PDB entry 7MKA | electron microscopy, 3.54 A resolution | chains a and r of the 15 polymer chains in the assembly

Chain a:
Protein: DNA-directed RNA polymerase subunit
Organism: Saccharomyces cerevisiae
Notes: EC 2.7.7.6
Reference sequence: A0A6A5Q1P2 (A0A6A5Q1P2_YEASX); numbering as in UniProt (aligned over 1-1733)
Chain sequence (1733 residues; row label = number of the first residue in the row):
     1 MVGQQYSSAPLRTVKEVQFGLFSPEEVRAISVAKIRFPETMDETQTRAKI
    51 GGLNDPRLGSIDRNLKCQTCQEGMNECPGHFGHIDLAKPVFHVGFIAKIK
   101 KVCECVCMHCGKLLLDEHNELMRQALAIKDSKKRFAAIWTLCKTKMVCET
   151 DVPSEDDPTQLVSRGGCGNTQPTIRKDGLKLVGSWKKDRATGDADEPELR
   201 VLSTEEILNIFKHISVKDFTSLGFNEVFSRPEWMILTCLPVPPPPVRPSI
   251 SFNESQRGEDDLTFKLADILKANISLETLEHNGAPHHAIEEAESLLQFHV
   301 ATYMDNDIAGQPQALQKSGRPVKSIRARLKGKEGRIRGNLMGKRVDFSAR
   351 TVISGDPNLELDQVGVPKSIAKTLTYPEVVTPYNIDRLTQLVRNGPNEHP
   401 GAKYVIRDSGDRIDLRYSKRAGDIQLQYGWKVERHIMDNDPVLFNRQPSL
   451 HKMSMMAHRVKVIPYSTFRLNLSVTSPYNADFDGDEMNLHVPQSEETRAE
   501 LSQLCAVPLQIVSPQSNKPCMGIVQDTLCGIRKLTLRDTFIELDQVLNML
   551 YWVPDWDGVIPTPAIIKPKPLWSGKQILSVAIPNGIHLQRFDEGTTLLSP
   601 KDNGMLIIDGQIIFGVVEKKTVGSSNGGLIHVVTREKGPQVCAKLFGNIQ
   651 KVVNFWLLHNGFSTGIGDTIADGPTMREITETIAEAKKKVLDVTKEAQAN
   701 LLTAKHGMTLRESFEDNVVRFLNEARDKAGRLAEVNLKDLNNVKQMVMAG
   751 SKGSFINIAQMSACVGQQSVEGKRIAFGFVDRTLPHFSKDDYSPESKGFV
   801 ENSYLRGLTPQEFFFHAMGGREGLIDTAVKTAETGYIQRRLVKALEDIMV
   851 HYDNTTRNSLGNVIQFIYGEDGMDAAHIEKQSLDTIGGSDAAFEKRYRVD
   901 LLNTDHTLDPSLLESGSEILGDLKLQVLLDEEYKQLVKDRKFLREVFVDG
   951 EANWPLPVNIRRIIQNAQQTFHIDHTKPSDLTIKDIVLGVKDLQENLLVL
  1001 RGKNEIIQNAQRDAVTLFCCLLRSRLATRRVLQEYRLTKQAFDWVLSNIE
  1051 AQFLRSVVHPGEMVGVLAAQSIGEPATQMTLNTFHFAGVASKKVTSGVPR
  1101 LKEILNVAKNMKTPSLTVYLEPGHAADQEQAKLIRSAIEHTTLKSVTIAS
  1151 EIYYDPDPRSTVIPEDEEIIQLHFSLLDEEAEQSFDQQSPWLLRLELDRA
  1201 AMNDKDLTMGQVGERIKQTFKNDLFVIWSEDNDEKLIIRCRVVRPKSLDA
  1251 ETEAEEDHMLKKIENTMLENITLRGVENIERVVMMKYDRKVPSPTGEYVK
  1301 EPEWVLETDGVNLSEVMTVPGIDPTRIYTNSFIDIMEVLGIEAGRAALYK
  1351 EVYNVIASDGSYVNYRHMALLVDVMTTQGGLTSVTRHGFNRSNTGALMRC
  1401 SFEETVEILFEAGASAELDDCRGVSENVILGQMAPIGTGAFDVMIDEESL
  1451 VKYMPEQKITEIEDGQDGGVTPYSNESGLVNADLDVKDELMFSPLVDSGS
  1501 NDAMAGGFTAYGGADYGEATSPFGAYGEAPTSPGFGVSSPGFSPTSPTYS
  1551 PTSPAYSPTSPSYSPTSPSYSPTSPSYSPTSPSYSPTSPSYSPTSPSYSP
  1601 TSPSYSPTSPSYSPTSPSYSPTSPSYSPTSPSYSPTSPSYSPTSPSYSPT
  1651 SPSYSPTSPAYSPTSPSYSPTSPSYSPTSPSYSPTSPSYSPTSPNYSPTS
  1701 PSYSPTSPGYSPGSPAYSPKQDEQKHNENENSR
Disordered / not traced: 1, 1082-1092, 1176-1184, 1246-1253, 1455-1733
Bound ions: Zn2+ site 1: Cys67, Cys70, His80; Zn2+ site 2: Cys110, Cys148, Cys167; Mg2+ site 1: Asp481, Asp483, Asp485 (shared with C48(r) of chain r); Mg2+ site 2: Asn1393, Thr1394

Chain r:
Molecule: 16-nt RNA strand
Sequence (16 nucleotides; each row starts with the number of its first residue):
    33 AACUAGCUCUACUAUC
Bound ions: Mg2+: C48 (shared with Asp481(a), Asp483(a), Asp485(a) of chain a)

How chain a and chain r interact:
Residue-residue contacts (11; chain a residue first):
  Arg63(a) - U36(r)  salt bridge to the phosphate
  Ile250(a) - G38(r)  hydrogen bond to the base
  Ser251(a) - G38(r)  base contact
  Phe252(a) - C39(r)  base contact
  Asn253(a) - G38(r)  hydrogen bond to the base
  Tyr417(a) - A33(r)  base contact
  Lys419(a) - A33(r)  base contact
  Asp481(a) - C48(r)  phosphate contact
  Asp483(a) - C48(r)  phosphate contact
  Asp485(a) - U47(r)  hydrogen bond to the sugar
  Asp485(a) - C48(r)  phosphate contact
Also at the interface, not in a pair above, chain a (11 interface residues in all): Arg446

Summary:
The interface between chain a and chain r involves 11 residues on one side and 6 on the other; the contacts
include 3 hydrogen bonds and 1 salt bridge. Among the polar pairs are Ile250(a)-G38(r), Asn253(a)-G38(r) and
Asp485(a)-U47(r).
Here chain a is DNA-directed RNA polymerase subunit (Saccharomyces cerevisiae) and chain r is a 16-nt RNA
strand. Entry 7MKA (Structure of EC+EC (leading EC-focused)) was determined by electron microscopy, deposited
together with 7MEI, 7MK9, 7ML0, 7ML1, 7ML2, 7ML3 and 7ML4.
